PDB entry 8SJ9 | X-ray diffraction, 3.25 A resolution | chains A and C of the 3 polymer chains in the assembly

[Chain A (and C)]
Protein: Hemagglutinin
Organism: Influenza A virus
Notes: chain C of this document is another copy of the same molecule, construct and numbering; everything in this record applies to it too
UniProt: A0A0G2RXV5 (A0A0G2RXV5_9INFA); residues 0-504 here correspond to UniProt positions 17-521 (UniProt number = residue number + 17)
Sequence (513 residues; each row starts with the number of its first residue; numbers below 1 keep their minus sign (Ala-4 is residue -4)):
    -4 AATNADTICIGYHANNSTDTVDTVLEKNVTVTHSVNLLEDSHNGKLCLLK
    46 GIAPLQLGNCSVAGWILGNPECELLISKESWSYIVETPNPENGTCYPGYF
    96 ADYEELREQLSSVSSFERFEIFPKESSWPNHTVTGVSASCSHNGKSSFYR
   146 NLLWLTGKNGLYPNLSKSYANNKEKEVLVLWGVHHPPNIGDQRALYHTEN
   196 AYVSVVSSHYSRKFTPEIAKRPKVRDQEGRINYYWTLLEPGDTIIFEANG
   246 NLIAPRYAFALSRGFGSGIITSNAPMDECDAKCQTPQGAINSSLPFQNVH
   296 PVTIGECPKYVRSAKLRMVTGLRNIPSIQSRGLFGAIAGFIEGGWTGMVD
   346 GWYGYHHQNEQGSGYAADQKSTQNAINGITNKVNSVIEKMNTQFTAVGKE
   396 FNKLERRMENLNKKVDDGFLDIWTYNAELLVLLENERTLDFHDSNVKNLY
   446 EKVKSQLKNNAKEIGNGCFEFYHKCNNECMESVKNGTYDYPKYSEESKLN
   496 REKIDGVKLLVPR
Unresolved in the structure: -4 to -1, 322-327, 491-508 (chain C: -4 to 0, 323-327, 492-508)
Differences from the reference sequence: expression tag (-4 to -1, 505-508); conflict Lys208 (Arg225 in A0A0G2RXV5)
Disulfide bonds: Cys4-Cys463, Cys42-Cys274, Cys55-Cys67, Cys90-Cys135, Cys278-Cys302, Cys470-Cys474
Glycans and other covalent adducts: N-acetylglucosamine (NAG) linked to Asn11, Asn23, Asn87, Asn159

[How chain A and chain C interact]
Pairs across the interface - 79 pairs, chain A then chain C:
  Asp97(A) - Leu399(C)
  Glu99(A) - Arg402(C)
  Glu100(A) - Lys398(C)
  Glu100(A) - Leu399(C)
  Glu100(A) - Glu400(C)  hydrogen bond (side chain-backbone)
  Glu100(A) - Arg401(C)  hydrogen bond (side chain-backbone)
  Glu100(A) - Arg402(C)  salt bridge
  Glu103(A) - Arg402(C)
  Glu103(A) - Asn405(C)  hydrogen bond
  Gln104(A) - Arg401(C)
  Ser199(A) - Ala214(C)
  Val201(A) - Lys215(C)
  Val201(A) - Arg216(C)
  Val201(A) - Pro217(C)
  Ser202(A) - Pro217(C)
  Ser202(A) - Arg225(C)
  Ser203(A) - Pro217(C)
  Ser203(A) - Val219(C)
  Ser203(A) - Arg225(C)
  His204(A) - Lys398(C)
  Ser206(A) - Arg216(C)  hydrogen bond
  Lys208(A) - Glu212(C)
  Thr238(A) - Pro217(C)
  Ile240(A) - Lys215(C)
  Ile240(A) - Pro217(C)
  Glu242(A) - Lys215(C)
  Arg258(A) - Arg401(C)
  Lys304(A) - Asp416(C)  salt bridge
  Gly373(A) - Val19(C)
  Gly373(A) - Leu20(C)
  Asn376(A) - Val19(C)
  Asn376(A) - Leu20(C)  hydrogen bond (side chain-backbone)
  Asn376(A) - Glu21(C)
  Asn376(A) - Lys22(C)
  Lys377(A) - Val19(C)  hydrogen bond (backbone-backbone)
  Lys377(A) - Leu20(C)
  Ser380(A) - Lys22(C)  hydrogen bond
  Ser380(A) - Leu427(C)
  Val381(A) - Tyr420(C)  hydrogen bond (backbone-side chain)
  Lys384(A) - Tyr420(C)
  Lys384(A) - Glu423(C)  salt bridge
  Lys384(A) - Leu427(C)
  Met385(A) - Tyr420(C)  hydrophobic
  Asn386(A) - Arg307(C)
  Thr387(A) - Arg307(C)
  Gln388(A) - Asp416(C)  hydrogen bond
  Gly393(A) - Lys409(C)
  Lys394(A) - Arg402(C)  hydrogen bond (side chain-backbone)
  Lys394(A) - Asn405(C)
  Lys394(A) - Leu406(C)
  Glu395(A) - Arg402(C)  hydrogen bond (backbone-side chain)
  Phe396(A) - Arg402(C)
  Glu400(A) - Arg402(C)  salt bridge
  Met403(A) - Met403(C)  hydrophobic
  Met403(A) - Leu406(C)  hydrophobic
  Asn407(A) - Leu406(C)
  Asn407(A) - Lys409(C)  hydrogen bond
  Val410(A) - Val410(C)  hydrophobic
  Asp411(A) - Lys409(C)  salt bridge
  Phe414(A) - Lys409(C)
  Phe414(A) - Val410(C)
  Phe414(A) - Gly413(C)
  Phe414(A) - Phe414(C)  hydrophobic
  Phe414(A) - Ile417(C)  hydrophobic
  Trp418(A) - Asp416(C)
  Trp418(A) - Ile417(C)
  Trp418(A) - Tyr420(C)  hydrophobic
  Asn421(A) - Asn421(C)
  Leu425(A) - Tyr420(C)  hydrophobic
  Leu425(A) - Leu424(C)  hydrophobic
  Glu429(A) - Leu428(C)
  Arg432(A) - Glu431(C)  salt bridge
  Arg432(A) - Arg432(C)
  Arg432(A) - Asp435(C)  salt bridge
  Phe436(A) - Leu20(C)  hydrophobic
  Ser439(A) - Leu328(C)
  Asn443(A) - Leu328(C)
  Asn443(A) - Phe329(C)
  Asn443(A) - Gly330(C)
Interface residues without a listed pair, chain A (54 interface residues in all): Arg207, Glu234, Phe291, Phe329, Asn372, Ile374, Val392, Leu406, Ile417
Interface residues without a listed pair, chain C (39 interface residues in all): Ile213

[In short]
54 residues of chain A and 39 residues of chain C are in contact; the contacts include 12 hydrogen bonds and 7
salt bridges. Polar contacts include Glu100(A)-Arg402(C), Lys304(A)-Asp416(C) and Lys384(A)-Glu423(C).
Covalently linked N-acetylglucosamine: at Asn11(A), Asn23(A), Asn87(A) and Asn159(A).
Both chains are Hemagglutinin (Influenza A virus). Entry 8SJ9 (Crystal structure of the H1 hemagglutinin COBRA
X6) was determined by X-ray diffraction together with 8GHK, 8V7O and 8F38 from the same study.
